PDB entry 2YBK | X-ray diffraction, 2.40 A resolution | chain A

Chain A:
Protein: Lysine-specific demethylase 4A
From: Homo sapiens
Notes: EC 1.14.11.-; fragment: catalytic domain, residues 1-359
UniProtKB: O75164 (KDM4A_HUMAN); numbering as in UniProt (aligned over 1-359)
Amino-acid sequence (381 residues; each row starts with the number of its first residue; numbers below 1 keep their minus sign (Met-21 is residue -21)):
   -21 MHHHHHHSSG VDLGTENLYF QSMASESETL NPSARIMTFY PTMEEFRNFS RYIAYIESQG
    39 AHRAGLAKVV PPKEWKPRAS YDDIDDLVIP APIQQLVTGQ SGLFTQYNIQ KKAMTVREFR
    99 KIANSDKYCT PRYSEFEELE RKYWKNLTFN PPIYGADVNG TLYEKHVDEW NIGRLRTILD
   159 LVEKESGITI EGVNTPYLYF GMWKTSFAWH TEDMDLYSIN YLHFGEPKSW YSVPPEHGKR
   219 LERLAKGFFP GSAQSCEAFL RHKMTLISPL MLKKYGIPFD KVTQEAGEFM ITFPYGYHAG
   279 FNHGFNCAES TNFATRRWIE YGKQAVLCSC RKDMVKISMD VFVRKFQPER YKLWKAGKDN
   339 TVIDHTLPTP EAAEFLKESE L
Unresolved in the structure: -21 to 6, 356-359
Construct notes: expression tag (-21 to 0)
Bound ions: Ni2+: His188, Glu190, His276 (together with (2R)-2-hydroxypentanedioic acid); Zn2+: Cys234, His240, Cys306, Cys308
Small-molecule neighbours: (2R)-2-hydroxypentanedioic acid (2HG): Tyr132, Tyr177, Phe185, His188, Glu190, Ser196, Asn198, Lys206, Trp208, Lys241, Thr270, His276, Ser288
Swiss-Prot annotation at these positions:
  - binding site (2-oxoglutarate): Tyr132, Asn198, Lys206, Lys241
  - binding site (Fe cation): His188, Glu190, His276
  - binding site (Zn(2+)): Cys234, His240, Cys306, Cys308
  - modified residue: Ala2 (N-acetylalanine)
What the authors report for this chain:
  - Ni2+ coordination: His188, Glu190
  - mutagenesis - H188A: abolished catalytic activity

Overview:
Chain A binds (2R)-2-hydroxypentanedioic acid. The Ni2+ site is built by His188, Glu190 and His276. Cys234,
His240, Cys306 and Cys308 form the Zn2+ site. Curated annotation (UniProt) lists 4 residues binding
2-oxoglutarate, 3 Fe cation-binding residues and 4 Zn2+-binding residues. From the paper: H188A abolishes
catalytic activity; Ni2+ coordination by His188 and Glu190.
Chain A is Lysine-specific demethylase 4A (Homo sapiens); the structure, JMJD2A complexed with
R-2-hydroxyglutarate, was determined by X-ray diffraction together with 2YBP, 2YBS, 2YC0 and 2YDE from the
same study.
